6X3W - chains A and E of the 9 polymer chains in the assembly; structure by electron microscopy, 3.30 A resolution.

== Chain A ==
Protein: Gamma-aminobutyric acid receptor subunit beta-2
Source organism: Homo sapiens
UniProt: P47870 (GBRB2_HUMAN), isoform P47870-1; the construct has insertions or renumbered stretches relative to UniProt, so the offset changes along the chain: 1-307 = UniProt 25-331; 316-341 = UniProt 487-512
Amino-acid sequence (364 residues; numbered 1 to 364; the number before each row is that of its first residue):
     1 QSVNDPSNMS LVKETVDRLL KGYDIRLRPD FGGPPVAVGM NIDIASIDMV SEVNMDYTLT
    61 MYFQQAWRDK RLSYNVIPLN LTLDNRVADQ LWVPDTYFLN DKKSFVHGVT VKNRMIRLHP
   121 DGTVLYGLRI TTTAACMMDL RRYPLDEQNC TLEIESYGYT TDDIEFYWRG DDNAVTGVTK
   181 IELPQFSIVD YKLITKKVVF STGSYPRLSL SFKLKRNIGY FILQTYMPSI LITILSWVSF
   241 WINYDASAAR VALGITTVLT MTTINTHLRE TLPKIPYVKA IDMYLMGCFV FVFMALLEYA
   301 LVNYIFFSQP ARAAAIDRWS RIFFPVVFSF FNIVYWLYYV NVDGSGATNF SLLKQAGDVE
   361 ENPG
Unresolved in the structure: 1-6, 341-364
Disulfide bonds: Cys136-Cys150
Covalent attachments: N-acetylglucosamine (NAG) linked to Asn80, Asn149
Differences from the reference sequence: linker (308-315)
Ligand contacts:
  - gamma-amino-butanoic acid (ABU): Tyr97, Glu155, Ser156, Tyr157, Phe200, Thr202, Tyr205
  - Phenobarbital (UQA; 5-ethyl-5-phenylpyrimidine-2,4,6(1H,3H,5H)-trione): Leu223, Met227, Pro228, Leu231
Curated features (UniProtKB/Swiss-Prot):
  - binding site (histamine): Tyr97, Ser156, Tyr157, Thr202
  - binding site (4-aminobutanoate): Tyr157, Thr202
  - glycosylation (N-linked (GlcNAc...) asparagine): Asn8, Asn80, Asn149
From the paper describing this entry:
  - binding site for Phenobarbital: Leu223
  - mutagenesis - N265M: unchanged signaling in response to Phenobarbital

== Chain E ==
Protein: Gamma-aminobutyric acid receptor subunit gamma-2
Source organism: Homo sapiens
UniProt: P18507 (GBRG2_HUMAN); residues 3-322 here correspond to UniProt positions 42-361 (UniProt number = residue number + 39)
Amino-acid sequence (417 residues; row label = number of the first residue in the row; numbers below 1 keep their minus sign (Trp-36 is residue -36)):
   -36 WSHPQFEKGG GSGGGSGGSS AWSHPQFEKL EVLFQGPQKS DDDYEDYASN KTWVLTPKVP
    24 EGDVTVILNN LLEGYDNKLR PDIGVKPTLI HTDMYVNSIG PVNAINMEYT IDIFFAQTWY
    84 DRRLKFNSTI KVLRLNSNMV GKIWIPDTFF RNSKKADAHW ITTPNRMLRI WNDGRVLYTL
   144 RLTIDAECQL QLHNFPMDEH SCPLEFSSYG YPREEIVYQW KRSSVEVGDT RSWRLYQFSF
   204 VGLRNTTEVV KTTSGDYVVM SVYFDLSRRM GYFTIQTYIP CTLIVVLSWV SFWINKDAVP
   264 ARTSLGITTV LTMTTLSTIA RKSLPKVSYV TAMDLFVSVC FIFVFSALVE YGTLHYFVSS
   324 QPARAAKMDS YARIFFPTAF CLFNLVYWVS YLYLSRGSGA TNFSLLKQAG DVEENPG
Unresolved in the structure: -36 to 24, 358-380
Disulfide bonds: Cys151-Cys165
Covalent attachments: N-acetylglucosamine (NAG) linked to Asn208
Differences from the reference sequence: linker (323-329)
Ligand contacts: Phenobarbital (UQA; 5-ethyl-5-phenylpyrimidine-2,4,6(1H,3H,5H)-trione): Thr277, Ser280, Arg284, Asp297, Val300, Ser301, Phe304, Ile305
Curated features (UniProtKB/Swiss-Prot):
  - glycosylation (N-linked (GlcNAc...) asparagine): Asn13, Asn90, Asn208
From the paper describing this entry:
  - binding site for Phenobarbital: Ser280
  - mutagenesis - S280M: decreased signaling in response to Phenobarbital

== Interface between chain A and chain E ==
Pairs across the interface - 91 pairs, chain A then chain E:
  Asn8(A) with Gly47(E), hydrogen bond (side chain-backbone)
  Met9(A) with Arg43(E); Asp45(E); Ile46(E), hydrophobic; Arg85(E); Arg86(E)
  Val12(A) with Leu42(E), hydrophobic; Ile46(E), hydrophobic
  Lys13(A) with Gly37(E), hydrogen bond (side chain-backbone); Leu42(E)
  Leu20(A) with Lys41(E)
  Asn41(A) with Thr216(E)
  Ser46(A) with Glu150(E), hydrogen bond
  Asp48(A) with Lys117(E), salt bridge
  Met49(A) with Asn69(E)
  Tyr62(A) with Phe112(E); Arg114(E); Tyr172(E)
  Gln64(A) with Thr216(E); Ser217(E)
  Leu79(A) with Ile46(E)
  Thr82(A) with Gly173(E); Tyr174(E); Glu178(E), hydrogen bond
  Leu83(A) with Lys41(E); Leu42(E), hydrophobic; Tyr174(E)
  Asp84(A) with Asn40(E); Lys41(E), hydrogen bond (backbone-backbone); Tyr174(E), hydrogen bond (backbone-side chain)
  Arg86(A) with Asn40(E); Gly104(E)
  Val87(A) with Lys41(E)
  Phe105(A) with Lys117(E); Lys118(E)
  His107(A) with Ser116(E); Lys117(E)
  Val109(A) with Thr111(E); Phe112(E); Phe113(E), hydrophobic; Ala119(E); Asp120(E); Ala121(E); Leu145(E), hydrophobic
  Thr110(A) with Thr111(E), hydrogen bond (backbone-backbone); Arg129(E)
  Val111(A) with Asp110(E)
  Asn113(A) with Phe112(E)
  Arg114(A) with Tyr172(E)
  Met115(A) with Tyr172(E), hydrophobic; Gly173(E)
  Arg117(A) with Gly173(E), hydrogen bond (side chain-backbone); Pro175(E); Glu178(E), salt bridge; Ser217(E); Tyr220(E), hydrogen bond
  Leu128(A) with Tyr172(E), hydrogen bond (backbone-side chain)
  Arg129(A) with Phe112(E); Phe113(E), hydrogen bond (side chain-backbone); Arg114(E); Ser116(E), hydrogen bond (side chain-backbone); Tyr172(E), hydrogen bond (backbone-side chain)
  Glu182(A) with Gln152(E)
  Pro184(A) with Lys289(E); Val290(E)
  Gln185(A) with Lys289(E)
  Asn217(A) with Ser291(E)
  Gly219(A) with Ser291(E)
  Tyr220(A) with Arg284(E); Lys289(E), hydrogen bond; Val290(E); Ser291(E)
  Leu223(A) with Asp297(E)
  Gln224(A) with Lys285(E)
  Leu231(A) with Phe304(E), hydrophobic; Phe308(E)
  Ile234(A) with Phe308(E), hydrophobic
  Leu235(A) with Ile270(E), hydrophobic; Val273(E), hydrophobic; Phe308(E), hydrophobic
  Trp241(A) with His318(E); Tyr319(E)
  Ile242(A) with His318(E)
  Asn243(A) with His318(E), hydrogen bond
  Ala246(A) with Val262(E), hydrophobic
  Ala248(A) with Pro263(E), hydrophobic
  Ala249(A) with Val262(E), hydrophobic; Thr266(E)
  Leu253(A) with Ile270(E), hydrophobic
  Thr256(A) with Ile270(E)
  Thr260(A) with Leu274(E)
Other interface residues (no listed pair), chain A (58 interface residues in all): Val16, Asn80, Leu81, Asn85, Leu125, Gly127, Thr131, Ile232, Thr257, Arg321
Other interface residues (no listed pair), chain E (62 interface residues in all): Asp39, Pro44, Val48, Phe78, Trp107, Ile108, Pro109, Asn115, Leu143, Thr281, Leu311

== In short ==
58 residues of chain A and 62 residues of chain E are in contact, with 15 hydrogen bonds and 2 salt bridges.
Among the polar pairs are Asp48(A)-Lys117(E), Arg117(A)-Glu178(E) and Asn8(A)-Gly47(E). The paper reports a
binding site for Phenobarbital at Leu223(A) and Ser280(E); S280M of chain E reduces signaling in response to
Phenobarbital.
Here chain A is Gamma-aminobutyric acid receptor subunit beta-2 and chain E is Gamma-aminobutyric acid
receptor subunit gamma-2, both from Homo sapiens. Entry 6X3W (Human GABAA receptor alpha1-beta2-gamma2 subtype
in complex with GABA plus phenobarbital) was determined by electron microscopy (same publication as 6X3S,
6X3T, 6X3U, 6X3V, 6X3X, 6X3Z and 6X40).
